Entry 6M5S (electron microscopy, 3.90 A resolution); this record covers chains A and C of the 3 polymer chains in the assembly.

# Chain A
Molecule: Tripartite terminase subunit 3
From: Human alphaherpesvirus 1 strain 17
Notes: EC 3.1.-.-
Reference sequence: P04295 (TRM3_HHV11); numbering as in UniProt (aligned over 35-727)
Sequence (693 residues; each row starts with the number of its first residue):
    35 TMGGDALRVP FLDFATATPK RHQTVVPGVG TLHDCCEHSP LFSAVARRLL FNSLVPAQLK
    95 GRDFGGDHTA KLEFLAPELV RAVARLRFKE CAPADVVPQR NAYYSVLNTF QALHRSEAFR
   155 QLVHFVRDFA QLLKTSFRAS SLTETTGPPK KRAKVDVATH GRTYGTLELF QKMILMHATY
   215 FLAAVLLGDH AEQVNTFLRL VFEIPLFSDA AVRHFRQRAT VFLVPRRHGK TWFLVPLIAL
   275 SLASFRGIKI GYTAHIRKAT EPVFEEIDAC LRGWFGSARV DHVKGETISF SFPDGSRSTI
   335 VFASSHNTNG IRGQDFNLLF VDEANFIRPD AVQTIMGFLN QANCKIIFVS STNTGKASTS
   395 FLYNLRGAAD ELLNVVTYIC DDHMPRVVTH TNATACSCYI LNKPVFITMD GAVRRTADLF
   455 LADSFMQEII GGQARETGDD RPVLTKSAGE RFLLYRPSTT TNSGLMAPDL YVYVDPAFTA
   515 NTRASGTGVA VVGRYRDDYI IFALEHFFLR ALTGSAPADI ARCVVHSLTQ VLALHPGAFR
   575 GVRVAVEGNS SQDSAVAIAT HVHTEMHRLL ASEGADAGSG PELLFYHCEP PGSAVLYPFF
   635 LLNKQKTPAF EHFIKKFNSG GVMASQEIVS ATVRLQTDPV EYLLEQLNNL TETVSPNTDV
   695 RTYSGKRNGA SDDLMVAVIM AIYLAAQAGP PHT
Unresolved in the structure: 178-194, 603-613, 686-704
Curated features (UniProtKB/Swiss-Prot):
  - motif: Pro183 to Val189 (Nuclear localization signal), Val258 to Thr265 (Walker A motif), Leu352 to Glu357 (Walker B motif)
  - active site: Glu357 (For ATPase activity), Asp509 (For nuclease activity), Glu581 (For nuclease activity), Asp707 (For nuclease activity)
Reported in the primary citation:
  - mutagenesis - R346A: abolished catalytic activity
  - catalytic residues: Arg346
  - catalytic residues: Asp509, Glu581, Asp706, Asp707 (by similarity / conservation)

# Chain C
Molecule: Tripartite terminase subunit 2
From: Human alphaherpesvirus 1 strain 17
Reference sequence: B9VQG1 (B9VQG1_HHV11); numbering as in UniProt (aligned over 12-129)
Sequence (118 residues; numbered 12 to 129; the number before each row is that of its first residue):
    12 TLRDTIPDCA LRSQTLESLD ARYVSRDGAH DAAVWFEDMT PAELEVVFPT TDAKLNYLSR
    72 TQRLASLLTY AGPIKAPDDA AAPQTPDTAC VHGELLARKR ERFAAVINRF LDLHQILR
Unresolved in the structure: 83-95
Ion coordination: Zn2+: Cys101 (shared with 1 residue of chain B)

# How chain A and chain C interact
Residue-residue contacts (19):
  Ala49(A) - Trp46(C)
  Ala51(A) - Trp46(C)  hydrophobic
  Ala51(A) - Phe47(C)
  Ala51(A) - Asp49(C)
  His56(A) - Glu56(C)  salt bridge
  His56(A) - Thr62(C)
  His56(A) - Lys65(C)
  Asp68(A) - Thr62(C)
  Cys69(A) - Thr62(C)
  His72(A) - Asp63(C)  salt bridge
  Arg121(A) - Leu13(C)
  Arg121(A) - Ala43(C)
  Arg121(A) - Ala44(C)
  Arg121(A) - Val45(C)
  Phe122(A) - Val45(C)  hydrophobic
  Lys123(A) - Val45(C)
  Lys123(A) - Trp46(C)
  Asp531(A) - Glu112(C)
  Ser653(A) - Arg113(C)  hydrogen bond (backbone-side chain)
Interface residues without a listed pair, chain A (19 interface residues in all): Thr50, Thr52, Pro53, Arg55, His67, Leu120, Arg490, Asp532
Interface residues without a listed pair, chain C (19 interface residues in all): Asp15, Pro60, Thr61, Leu66, Ala116, Ile127

# Summary
Chain A and chain C each contribute 19 residues to their interface; the contacts include 1 hydrogen bond and 2
salt bridges. Polar pairs include His56(A)-Glu56(C), His72(A)-Asp63(C) and Ser653(A)-Arg113(C). Curated
annotation (UniProt) lists 4 active-site residues on chain A. From the paper: catalytic residues Arg346(A),
Asp509(A) and Glu581(A) among others; R346A of chain A abolishes catalytic activity.
Chain A is Tripartite terminase subunit 3 and chain C is Tripartite terminase subunit 2, both from Human
alphaherpesvirus 1 strain 17; the structure, The coordinates of the apo hexameric terminase complex, was
determined by electron microscopy, deposited together with 6M5R, 6M5T, 6M5U and 6M5V.
